8KD7 - chains Q and X of the 16 polymer chains in the assembly; structure by electron microscopy, 3.09 A resolution.

== Chain Q ==
Protein: Histone H2A
Source organism: Xenopus laevis
UniProt: Q6AZJ8 (Q6AZJ8_XENLA); residues 1-129 here correspond to UniProt positions 2-130 (UniProt number = residue number + 1)
Sequence (129 residues; row label = number of the first residue in the row):
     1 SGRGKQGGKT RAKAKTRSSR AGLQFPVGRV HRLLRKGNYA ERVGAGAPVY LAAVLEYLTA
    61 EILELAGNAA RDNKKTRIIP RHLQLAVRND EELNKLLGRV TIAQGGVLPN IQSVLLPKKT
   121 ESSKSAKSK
Unresolved in the structure: 1-10, 118-129

== Chain X ==
Molecule: 167bp DNA
Sequence (167 nucleotides; numbered -93 to 73; the number before each row is that of its first residue; numbers below 1 keep their minus sign (DG-93 is residue -93)):
   -93 GCGGTGGCGG CCGCTCTAGA ACAGGATGTA TATATCTGAC ACGTGCCTGG AGACTAGGGA
   -33 GTAATCCCCT TGGCGGTTAA AACGCGGGGG ACAGCGCGTA CGTGCGTTTA AGCGGTGCTA
    27 GAGCTGTCTA CGACCAATTG AGCGGCCTCG GCACCGGGAT TCTCCAG
Unresolved in the structure: -93 to -80

== How chain Q and chain X interact ==
Pairs across the interface (20):
  Arg11(Q) - DT44(X)  phosphate contact
  Arg11(Q) - DT45(X)  sugar contact
  Ala14(Q) - DG46(X)  sugar contact
  Arg29(Q) - DG48(X)  phosphate contact
  Arg29(Q) - DC49(X)  salt bridge to the phosphate
  His31(Q) - DA39(X)  salt bridge to the phosphate
  Arg35(Q) - DA39(X)  salt bridge to the phosphate
  Arg35(Q) - DC40(X)  salt bridge to the phosphate
  Glu41(Q) - DA39(X)  phosphate contact
  Arg42(Q) - DG38(X)  phosphate contact
  Arg42(Q) - DA39(X)  phosphate contact
  Val43(Q) - DG38(X)  sugar contact
  Val43(Q) - DA39(X)  hydrogen bond to the phosphate
  Gly44(Q) - DG38(X)  phosphate contact
  Ala45(Q) - DG38(X)  phosphate contact
  Lys75(Q) - DC58(X)  phosphate contact
  Thr76(Q) - DG57(X)  sugar contact
  Thr76(Q) - DC58(X)  hydrogen bond to the phosphate
  Arg77(Q) - DG57(X)  sugar contact
  Arg77(Q) - DC58(X)  hydrogen bond to the phosphate
Other interface residues (no listed pair), chain Q (15 interface residues in all): Lys13, Pro117
Other interface residues (no listed pair), chain X (14 interface residues in all): DC37, DA43, DA59, DT69

== Overview ==
15 residues of chain Q and 14 residues of chain X are in contact; the contacts include 3 hydrogen bonds and 4
salt bridges. Among the polar pairs are Val43(Q)-DA39(X), Thr76(Q)-DC58(X) and Arg77(Q)-DC58(X).
Chain Q is Histone H2A (Xenopus laevis) and chain X is 167bp DNA; the structure, Rpd3S in complex with
nucleosome with H3K36MLA modification and 167bp DNA, was determined by electron microscopy (same publication
as 8KC7, 8KD2, 8KD3, 8KD4, 8KD5 and 8KD6).
